Entry 5TRL (X-ray diffraction, 2.30 A resolution); this record covers chains E and F of the 8 polymer chains in the assembly.

# Chain E (and F)
Molecule: Histone acetyltransferase KAT2A
Source organism: Homo sapiens
Notes: EC 2.3.1.48; fragment: catalytic domain; chain F of this document is another copy of the same molecule, construct and numbering; everything in this record applies to it too
UniProt: Q92830 (KAT2A_HUMAN); residue numbers follow UniProt; this construct covers 497-662
Amino-acid sequence (168 residues; row label = number of the first residue in the row):
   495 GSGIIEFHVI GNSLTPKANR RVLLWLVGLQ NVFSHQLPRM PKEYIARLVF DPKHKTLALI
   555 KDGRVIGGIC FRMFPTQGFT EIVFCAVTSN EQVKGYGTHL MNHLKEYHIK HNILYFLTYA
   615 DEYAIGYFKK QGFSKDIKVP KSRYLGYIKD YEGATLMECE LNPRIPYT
Disordered / not traced: 495-497, 508-511, 662 (chain F: 495-497, 508-511)
Construct notes: expression tag (495-496)
Residues lining bound ligands: succinyl-coenzyme A (SCA): Gln530, Leu531, Ile576, Val577, Phe578, Cys579, Ala580, Val581, Glu585, Gln586, Val587, Lys588, Gly589, Tyr590, Gly591, Thr592, Thr612, Tyr613, Ala614, Asp615, Tyr617, Ala618, Gly620, Tyr621, Phe622, Lys624, Gln625
From the paper describing this entry:
  - binding site for succinyl-coenzyme A: Met534, Tyr613, Tyr645
  - mutagenesis - Y645A: decreased binding to succinyl-coenzyme A
  - mutagenesis - Y645A: decreased catalytic activity on succinyl-coenzyme A
  - mutagenesis - Y645A: unchanged catalytic activity on acetyl-CoA
  - mutagenesis - Y645A: decreased catalytic activity on histone H3 succinylation
  - specificity-determining residues: Tyr645
  - mutagenesis - Y645A: decreased growth

# How chain E and chain F interact
Pairs across the interface (25; chain E residue first):
  Pro569(E) - Gly640(F)
  Pro569(E) - Tyr641(F)
  Thr570(E) - Ser636(F)
  Thr570(E) - Tyr641(F)
  Gly572(E) - Leu639(F)
  Ile603(E) - Lys643(F)  hydrogen bond (backbone-side chain)
  Asn606(E) - Leu639(F)
  Asn606(E) - Gly640(F)
  Asn606(E) - Tyr641(F)  hydrogen bond (side chain-backbone)
  Asn606(E) - Ile642(F)
  Asn606(E) - Lys643(F)  hydrogen bond
  Ile607(E) - Gly640(F)
  Leu608(E) - Asp644(F)
  Arg637(E) - Lys635(F)
  Pro657(E) - Asp644(F)
  Pro657(E) - Glu646(F)
  Arg658(E) - Lys643(F)
  Ile659(E) - Met534(F)  hydrophobic
  Ile659(E) - Pro535(F)
  Ile659(E) - Tyr538(F)  hydrophobic
  Pro660(E) - Pro535(F)
  Pro660(E) - Tyr538(F)  hydrophobic
  Tyr661(E) - Pro535(F)
  Tyr661(E) - Tyr538(F)
  Tyr661(E) - Arg541(F)  hydrogen bond
Also at the interface, not in a pair above, chain E (17 interface residues in all): Lys604, His605, Tyr609, Asn656
Also at the interface, not in a pair above, chain F (15 interface residues in all): Glu537, Tyr645

# Overview
The interface between chain E and chain F involves 17 residues on one side and 15 on the other, with 4
hydrogen bonds. Polar pairs include Ile603(E)-Lys643(F), Asn606(E)-Tyr641(F) and Asn606(E)-Lys643(F). From the
paper: a binding site for succinyl-coenzyme A at Met534(E), Tyr613(E) and Tyr645(E); Y645A of chain E reduces
binding to succinyl-coenzyme A.
Both chains are Histone acetyltransferase KAT2A (Homo sapiens). Entry 5TRL (Crystal structure of human GCN5
histone acetyltransferase domain) was determined by X-ray diffraction (same publication as 5TRM).
